Entry 4X4B (X-ray diffraction, 2.80 A resolution); this record covers chains A and F of the 6 polymer chains in the assembly.

# Chain A
Name: Regulatory protein
Source organism: Enterobacter sp. RFL1396
UniProtKB: Q8GGH0 (Q8GGH0_9ENTR); numbering as in UniProt (aligned over 1-79)
Amino-acid sequence (82 residues; row label = number of the first residue in the row; numbers below 1 keep their minus sign (Gly-2 is residue -2)):
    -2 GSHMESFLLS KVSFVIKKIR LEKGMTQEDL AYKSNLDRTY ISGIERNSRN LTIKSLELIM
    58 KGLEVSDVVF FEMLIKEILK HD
Disordered / not traced: -2 to 1, 78-79
Sequence notes: expression tag (-2 to 0)

# Chain F
Molecule: 35-nt DNA strand
Notes: fragment: Operator DNA
Sequence (35 nucleotides; each row starts with the number of its first residue):
     1 ATGTTGACTA TAATCACACG GACTATAAGT CACAT

# Chain A / chain F interface
Residue-residue contacts (13):
  Leu33(A) with DG29(F), phosphate contact
  Asp34(A) with DT30(F), base contact
  Thr36(A) with DT30(F), base contact; DC31(F), base contact; DA32(F), base contact
  Tyr37(A) with DA28(F), hydrogen bond to the phosphate
  Arg46(A) with DA28(F), hydrogen bond to the base; DG29(F), hydrogen bond to the base
  Asn47(A) with DA27(F), hydrogen bond to the phosphate
  Leu48(A) with DA28(F), phosphate contact
  Thr49(A) with DA27(F), phosphate contact; DA28(F), hydrogen bond to the phosphate
  Ser52(A) with DA28(F), hydrogen bond to the phosphate

# Summary
Chain A and chain F form an interface of 9 and 6 residues respectively; the contacts include 6 hydrogen bonds.
Among the polar pairs are Arg46(A)-DA28(F), Arg46(A)-DG29(F) and Tyr37(A)-DA28(F).
Here chain A is Regulatory protein (Enterobacter sp. RFL1396) and chain F is a 35-nt DNA strand. Entry 4X4B
(RADIATION DAMAGE TO THE NUCLEOPROTEIN COMPLEX C.Esp1396I: DOSE (DWD) 2.1 MGy) was determined by X-ray
diffraction (same publication as 4X4C, 4X4D, 4X4E, 4X4F, 4X4G, 4X4H and 4X4I).
